7WE7 - chains K and N of the 9 polymer chains in the assembly; structure by electron microscopy, 3.80 A resolution.

Chain K:
Protein: Heavy chain of Fab 282
Source organism: Homo sapiens
Notes: antibody fragment or engineered binder
Sequence (118 residues; row label = number of the first residue in the row):
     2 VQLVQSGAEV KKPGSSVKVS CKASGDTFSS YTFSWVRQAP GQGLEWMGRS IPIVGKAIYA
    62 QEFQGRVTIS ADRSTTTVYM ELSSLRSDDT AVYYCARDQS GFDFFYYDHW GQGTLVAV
Disulfide bonds: Cys22-Cys96

Chain N:
Protein: The light chain of Fab 282
Source organism: Homo sapiens
Notes: antibody fragment or engineered binder
Sequence (111 residues; row label = number of the first residue in the row):
     1 QSVLTQPPSA SGTPGQRVTI SCSGSGSNIG SNTINWYQQL PGTAPKVLIY RNNERPSGVP
    61 DRFSGSKSGT SASLTISGLQ SEDEAYYHCA AWDDSLNGPV FGGGTKLTVL G
Disulfide bonds: Cys22-Cys89

Chain K / chain N interface:
Contacting residue pairs (37; chain K residue first):
  Val37(K) with Phe101(N), hydrophobic
  Gln39(K) with Gln39(N), hydrogen bond; Tyr86(N)
  Gly42(K) with Tyr86(N)
  Gln43(K) with Gly103(N)
  Gly44(K) with His88(N); Gly102(N); Gly103(N), hydrogen bond (backbone-backbone)
  Leu45(K) with His88(N); Phe101(N); Gly102(N)
  Trp47(K) with Asn97(N); Pro99(N)
  Gln62(K) with Leu96(N)
  Glu63(K) with Gln1(N), hydrogen bond
  Tyr95(K) with Gln39(N), hydrogen bond; Pro45(N)
  Gln100(K) with Tyr50(N); Arg51(N), hydrogen bond
  Tyr107(K) with Asn35(N), hydrogen bond; Tyr37(N), hydrogen bond; Val47(N); Ile49(N); Tyr50(N); Arg51(N); Trp92(N), hydrophobic
  Tyr108(K) with Tyr37(N); Val47(N)
  Asp109(K) with Val47(N)
  His110(K) with Lys46(N)
  Trp111(K) with Tyr37(N), hydrophobic; Ala44(N); Pro45(N); Lys46(N), hydrogen bond (backbone-side chain); Val47(N), hydrophobic; Phe101(N), hydrophobic
  Gly112(K) with Ala44(N)
Also at the interface, not in a pair above, chain K (18 interface residues in all): Gln113
Also at the interface, not in a pair above, chain N (25 interface residues in all): Thr43, Pro56, Gly98, Gly104, Lys106

In short:
18 residues of chain K face 25 of chain N across their interface, with 8 hydrogen bonds. Polar pairs include
Gln39(K)-Gln39(N), Glu63(K)-Gln1(N) and Tyr95(K)-Gln39(N).
Chain K is Heavy chain of Fab 282 and chain N is the light chain of Fab 282, both from Homo sapiens; the
structure, SARS-CoV-2 Omicron variant spike protein in complex with Fab XGv282, was determined by electron
microscopy (same publication as 7WE8, 7WE9, 7WEA, 7WEB, 7WEC, 7WED and 3 further entries).
